PDB entry 8HAL | electron microscopy, 4.40 A resolution (low resolution: residue-level contacts below are approximate; hydrogen-bond / salt-bridge calls are withheld) | chains B and J of the 11 polymer chains in the assembly

Chain B:
Name: Histone H4
Source organism: Homo sapiens
Sequence (102 residues; row label = number of the first residue in the row):
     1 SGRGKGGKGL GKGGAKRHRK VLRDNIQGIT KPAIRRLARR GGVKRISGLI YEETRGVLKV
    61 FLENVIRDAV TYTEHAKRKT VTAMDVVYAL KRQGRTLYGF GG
Unresolved in the structure: 1-10
Modified positions: Lys-12 (N(6)-acetyllysine; ALY); Lys-16 (N(6)-acetyllysine; ALY)

Chain J:
Molecule: 180-nt DNA strand
Source organism: Homo sapiens
Sequence (180 nucleotides; each row starts with the number of its first residue):
     1 ATCCGTCCGT TACCGCCATC AATATCCACC TGCAGATTCT ACCAAAAGTG TATTTGGAAA
    61 CTGCTCCATC AAAAGGCATG TTCAGCTGAA TTCAGCTGAA CATGCCTTTT GATGGAGCAG
   121 TTTCCAAATA CACTTTTGGT AGAATCTGCA GGTGGATATT GATGGCGGTA ACGGACGGAT
Unresolved in the structure: 1-14, 166-180

Chain B / chain J interface:
Pairs across the interface (19):
  His-18(B) / DC106(J)
  His-18(B) / DT107(J)
  Lys-20(B) / DC106(J)
  Lys-20(B) / DT107(J)
  Arg-23(B) / DT107(J)
  Arg-35(B) / DA99(J)
  Arg-39(B) / DA100(J)
  Arg-45(B) / DT97(J)
  Arg-45(B) / DG98(J)
  Arg-45(B) / DA99(J)
  Ile-46(B) / DG98(J)
  Ile-46(B) / DA99(J)
  Ser-47(B) / DG98(J)
  Gly-48(B) / DG98(J)
  Arg-78(B) / DC118(J)
  Arg-78(B) / DA119(J)
  Lys-79(B) / DG117(J)
  Lys-79(B) / DC118(J)
  Thr-80(B) / DC118(J)
Interface residues without a listed pair, chain B (15 interface residues in all): Lys-44, Tyr-51, Lys-77
Interface residues without a listed pair, chain J (11 interface residues in all): DT108, DA116

Summary:
Chain B and chain J form an interface of 15 and 11 residues respectively.
Here chain B is Histone H4 and chain J is a 180-nt DNA strand, both from Homo sapiens. Entry 8HAL (Cryo-EM
structure of the CBP catalytic core bound to the H4K12acK16ac nucleosome, class 1) was determined by electron
microscopy (same publication as 8HAG, 8HAH, 8HAI, 8HAJ, 8HAK, 8HAM and 8HAN).
